Entry 9CRP (electron microscopy, 3.20 A resolution); this record covers chains E and D of the 14 polymer chains in the assembly.

# Chain E (and D)
Protein: CRISPR-associated aCascade subunit Cas7/Csa2 2
Source organism: Saccharolobus solfataricus P2
Notes: chain D of this document is another copy of the same molecule, construct and numbering; everything in this record applies to it too
Reference sequence: Q97Y91 (CSA2B_SACS2); residue numbers follow UniProt; this construct covers 1-321
Sequence (321 residues; row label = number of the first residue in the row):
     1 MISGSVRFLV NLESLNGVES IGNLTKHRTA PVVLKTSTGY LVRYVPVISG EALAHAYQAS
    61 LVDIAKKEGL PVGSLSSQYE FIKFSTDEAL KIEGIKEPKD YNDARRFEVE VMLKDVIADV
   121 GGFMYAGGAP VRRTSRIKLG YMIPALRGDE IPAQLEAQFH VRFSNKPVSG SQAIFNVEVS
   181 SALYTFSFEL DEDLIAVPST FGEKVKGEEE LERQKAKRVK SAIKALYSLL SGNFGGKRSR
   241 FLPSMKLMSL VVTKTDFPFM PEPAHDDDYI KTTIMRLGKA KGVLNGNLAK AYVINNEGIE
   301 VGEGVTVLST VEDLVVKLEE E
Disordered / not traced: 169-172, 321

# How chain E and chain D interact
Residue-residue contacts - 65 pairs, chain E then chain D:
  Val18(E) with Phe159(D), hydrophobic
  Glu19(E) with Phe159(D)
  Arg28(E) with Gln158(D), hydrogen bond; Phe159(D), hydrogen bond (side chain-backbone); His160(D)
  Thr29(E) with Gln158(D)
  Ala30(E) with Gln158(D)
  Pro31(E) with Leu12(D); Gln154(D); Glu156(D); Ser181(D), hydrogen bond (backbone-side chain)
  Val32(E) with Leu12(D), hydrophobic
  Val33(E) with Asn11(D); Pro152(D); Ser181(D); Ala182(D)
  Lys35(E) with Met248(D); Glu297(D)
  Tyr40(E) with Arg147(D); Leu183(D), hydrophobic; Met248(D); Glu297(D), hydrogen bond
  Val42(E) with Gln154(D)
  Tyr44(E) with Gln154(D); Glu156(D)
  Val47(E) with Leu12(D), hydrophobic
  Glu51(E) with Phe175(D)
  Ala54(E) with Arg240(D)
  Gln58(E) with Arg240(D)
  Tyr79(E) with Phe163(D)
  Glu80(E) with Ser164(D); Asn165(D)
  Ile82(E) with Arg162(D)
  Ser135(E) with Arg240(D)
  Ile137(E) with Arg240(D), hydrogen bond (backbone-side chain)
  Lys138(E) with Arg238(D); Ser239(D)
  Leu139(E) with Ser239(D), hydrogen bond (backbone-backbone); Arg240(D); Phe241(D), hydrogen bond (backbone-backbone); Leu242(D), hydrogen bond (backbone-backbone)
  Gly140(E) with Leu242(D)
  Tyr141(E) with Leu12(D), hydrophobic; His160(D); Phe241(D), hydrophobic
  Ile143(E) with Leu12(D), hydrophobic
  Leu146(E) with Asn11(D)
  Ser187(E) with Leu242(D)
  Phe201(E) with Gln78(D)
  Met260(E) with Ser231(D); Gly232(D); Asn233(D), hydrogen bond; Arg238(D)
  Pro263(E) with Ser244(D); Met245(D)
  His265(E) with Ser244(D)
  Arg276(E) with Tyr227(D); Ser231(D); Glu312(D), salt bridge
  Lys279(E) with Asp313(D), salt bridge
  Val283(E) with Lys224(D), hydrogen bond (backbone-side chain); Val315(D), hydrophobic
  Leu284(E) with Ile64(D), hydrophobic
  Asn285(E) with Lys67(D), hydrogen bond (backbone-side chain); Glu68(D), hydrogen bond
Other interface residues (no listed pair), chain E (43 interface residues in all): Ser49, Gly50, Gly121, Asp266, Ala280, Gly286
Other interface residues (no listed pair), chain D (43 interface residues in all): Leu9, Val179, Lys246, Thr310, Glu319

# Summary
The chain E/chain D interface involves 43 residues from each chain; the contacts include 12 hydrogen bonds and
2 salt bridges. Polar pairs include Arg276(E)-Glu312(D), Lys279(E)-Asp313(D) and Arg28(E)-Gln158(D).
Both chains are CRISPR-associated aCascade subunit Cas7/Csa2 2 (Saccharolobus solfataricus P2). Entry 9CRP
(Post-targeting aCascade Type IA CRISPR-Cas Surveillance Complexes) was determined by electron microscopy.
